PDB entry 7SN9 | electron microscopy, 3.50 A resolution | chains E and c of the 42 polymer chains in the assembly

# Chain E (and c)
Molecule: Flagellin A
From: Sinorhizobium meliloti
Notes: chain c of this document is another copy of the same molecule, construct and numbering; everything in this record applies to it too
Reference sequence: P13118 (FLAA_RHIML); numbering as in UniProt (aligned over 1-395)
Chain sequence (395 residues; numbered 1 to 395; the number before each row is that of its first residue):
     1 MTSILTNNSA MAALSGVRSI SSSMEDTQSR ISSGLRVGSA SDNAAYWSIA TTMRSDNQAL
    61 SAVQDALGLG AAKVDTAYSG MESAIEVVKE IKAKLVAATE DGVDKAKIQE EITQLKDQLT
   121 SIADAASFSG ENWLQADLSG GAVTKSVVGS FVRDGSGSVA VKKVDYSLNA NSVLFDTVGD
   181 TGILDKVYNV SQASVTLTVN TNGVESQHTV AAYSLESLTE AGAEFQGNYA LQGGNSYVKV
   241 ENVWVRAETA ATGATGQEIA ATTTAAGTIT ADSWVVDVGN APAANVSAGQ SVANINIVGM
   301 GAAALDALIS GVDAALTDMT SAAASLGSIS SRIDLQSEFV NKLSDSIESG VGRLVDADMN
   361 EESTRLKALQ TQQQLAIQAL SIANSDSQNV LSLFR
Not modelled in the structure: 1
Construct notes: conflict Gly16 (Thr in P13118), Val17 (Leu in P13118)

# Chain E / chain c interface
Residue-residue contacts (69):
  Ile31(E) - Phe394(c)  hydrophobic
  Tyr78(E) - Ser39(c)
  Tyr78(E) - Ala40(c)  hydrogen bond (side chain-backbone)
  Tyr78(E) - Trp47(c)
  Lys89(E) - Thr51(c)
  Lys89(E) - Arg54(c)
  Lys89(E) - Ser55(c)
  Lys89(E) - Gln58(c)
  Lys92(E) - Ser55(c)  hydrogen bond
  Ala93(E) - Gln58(c)
  Ala93(E) - Ala62(c)
  Val96(E) - Ala59(c)  hydrophobic
  Val96(E) - Ala62(c)  hydrophobic
  Val96(E) - Phe151(c)  hydrophobic
  Ala97(E) - Ala62(c)  hydrophobic
  Thr99(E) - Val148(c)
  Glu100(E) - Lys73(c)  salt bridge
  Glu100(E) - Ser146(c)
  Glu100(E) - Val148(c)
  Asp101(E) - Lys73(c)  salt bridge
  Asp101(E) - Glu131(c)
  Gly102(E) - Ser129(c)
  Gly102(E) - Glu131(c)  hydrogen bond (backbone-side chain)
  Val190(E) - Ser156(c)
  Val190(E) - Gly157(c)
  Val190(E) - Ser158(c)
  Asn200(E) - Glu258(c)  hydrogen bond
  Thr201(E) - Ile259(c)
  Asn202(E) - Ile259(c)
  Asn202(E) - Thr262(c)
  Gly203(E) - Ile259(c)
  Gly203(E) - Ala260(c)
  Gly203(E) - Ala261(c)
  Glu241(E) - Ala142(c)
  Asn242(E) - Thr144(c)
  Thr255(E) - Ile259(c)
  Gly256(E) - Ile259(c)
  Glu258(E) - Asn200(c)  hydrogen bond
  Ile259(E) - Asn200(c)
  Ile259(E) - Gly203(c)
  Ile259(E) - Gly256(c)
  Ala260(E) - Gly203(c)
  Thr262(E) - Asn202(c)
  Ile309(E) - Val161(c)  hydrophobic
  Asp313(E) - Arg153(c)  salt bridge
  Asp313(E) - Val159(c)
  Leu316(E) - Ser55(c)
  Thr320(E) - Trp47(c)
  Thr320(E) - Ser48(c)
  Ala323(E) - Ala40(c)
  Gly327(E) - Ala40(c)
  Asn341(E) - Arg18(c)
  Asp345(E) - Met11(c)
  Glu348(E) - Thr6(c)
  Glu348(E) - Met11(c)
  Ser349(E) - Asn8(c)
  Gly352(E) - Thr6(c)
  Asp356(E) - Ser3(c)
  Asp356(E) - Leu5(c)
  Asp356(E) - Thr6(c)  hydrogen bond
  Ala357(E) - Thr2(c)
  Asp358(E) - Thr2(c)
  Met359(E) - Thr2(c)  hydrogen bond (backbone-backbone)
  Met359(E) - Ile4(c)  hydrophobic
  Asn360(E) - Thr2(c)
  Asn360(E) - Leu393(c)
  Ser363(E) - Leu393(c)
  Ser363(E) - Phe394(c)
  Lys367(E) - Leu393(c)
Other interface residues (no listed pair), chain E (56 interface residues in all): Gly34, Leu35, Glu82, Ile85, Glu90, Val103, Ser191, Ala261, Ser310, Ala324, Ser328, Ser330, Ser331, Glu338
Other interface residues (no listed pair), chain c (50 interface residues in all): Ser22, Ser41, Ala44, Asp56, Leu69, Val147, Asn228

# Summary
Chain E and chain c form an interface of 56 and 50 residues respectively, with 7 hydrogen bonds and 3 salt
bridges. Polar contacts include Glu100(E)-Lys73(c), Asp101(E)-Lys73(c) and Asp313(E)-Arg153(c).
Chain E and chain c are both Flagellin A (Sinorhizobium meliloti); the structure, Cryo-EM structure of the
Sinorhizobium meliloti flagellar filament, was determined by electron microscopy, deposited together with
7SN4, 7SN7, 7SQD and 7SQJ.
